8BA8 - chains B and N of the 14 polymer chains in the assembly; structure by electron microscopy, 3.40 A resolution.

# Chain B (and N)
Protein: Chaperonin GroEL
From: Escherichia coli K-12
Notes: EC 5.6.1.7; chain N of this document is another copy of the same molecule, construct and numbering; everything in this record applies to it too
UniProtKB: P0A6F5 (CH60_ECOLI); residue numbers follow UniProt; this construct covers 1-548
Amino-acid sequence (548 residues; row label = number of the first residue in the row):
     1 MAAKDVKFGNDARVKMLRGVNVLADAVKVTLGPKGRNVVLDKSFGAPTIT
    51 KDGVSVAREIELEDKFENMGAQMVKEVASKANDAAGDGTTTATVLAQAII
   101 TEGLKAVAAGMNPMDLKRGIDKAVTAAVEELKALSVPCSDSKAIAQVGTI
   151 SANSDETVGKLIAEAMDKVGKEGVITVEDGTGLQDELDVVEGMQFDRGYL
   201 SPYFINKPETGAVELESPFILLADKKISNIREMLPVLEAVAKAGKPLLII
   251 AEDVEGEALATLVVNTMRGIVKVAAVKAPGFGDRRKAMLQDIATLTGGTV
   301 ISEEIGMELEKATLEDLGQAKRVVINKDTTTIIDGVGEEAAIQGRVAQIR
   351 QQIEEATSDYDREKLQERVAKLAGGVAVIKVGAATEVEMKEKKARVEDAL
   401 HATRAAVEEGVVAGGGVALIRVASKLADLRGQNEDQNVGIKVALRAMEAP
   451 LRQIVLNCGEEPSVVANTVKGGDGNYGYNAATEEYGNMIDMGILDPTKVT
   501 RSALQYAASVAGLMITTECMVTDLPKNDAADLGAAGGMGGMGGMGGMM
Not modelled in the structure: 1, 527-548 (chain N: 1, 525-548)
Metal / ion sites: K+: Thr30, Lys51, Thr90 (together with ADP); Mg2+: Asp87 (together with ADP)
Small-molecule neighbours: ADP: Thr30, Leu31, Gly32, Pro33, Asp87, Gly88, Thr89, Thr90, Thr91, Ile150, Ser151, Gly414, Gly415, Gly416, Ile454, Tyr478, Asn479, Ala480, Ala481, Ile493, Asp495
From the paper describing this entry:
  - binding site for the ligand ADP: Asp87
  - catalytic residues: Asp52, Asp398

# How chain B and chain N interact
Residue-residue contacts (8):
  Glu461(B) - Arg452(N)  salt bridge
  Glu461(B) - Ser463(N)
  Ser463(B) - Glu461(N)
  Ser463(B) - Ser463(N)
  Ser463(B) - Val464(N)
  Val464(B) - Ser463(N)
  Val464(B) - Asn467(N)
  Asn467(B) - Val464(N)

# In short
4 residues of chain B face 5 of chain N across their interface; the contacts include 1 salt bridge. Its one
salt-bridged contact is Glu461(B)-Arg452(N). Chain B binds ADP. Thr30(B), Lys51(B) and Thr90(B) form the K+
site. From the paper: catalytic residues Asp52(B) and Asp398(B); a binding site for the ligand ADP at
Asp87(B).
Chain B and chain N are both Chaperonin GroEL (Escherichia coli K-12); the structure, CryoEM structure of
GroEL-ADP.BeF3-Rubisco, was determined by electron microscopy (same publication as 8BA9 and 8BA7).
